PDB entry 9C98 | X-ray diffraction, 3.04 A resolution | chains E and F of the 28 polymer chains in the assembly

Chain E:
Molecule: Proteasome subunit alpha type-6
Organism: Saccharomyces cerevisiae
UniProtKB: P40302 (PSA6_YEAST); residues 0-233 here correspond to UniProt positions 1-234 (UniProt number = residue number + 1)
Sequence (234 residues; numbered 0 to 233; the number before each row is that of its first residue; numbering starts at 0):
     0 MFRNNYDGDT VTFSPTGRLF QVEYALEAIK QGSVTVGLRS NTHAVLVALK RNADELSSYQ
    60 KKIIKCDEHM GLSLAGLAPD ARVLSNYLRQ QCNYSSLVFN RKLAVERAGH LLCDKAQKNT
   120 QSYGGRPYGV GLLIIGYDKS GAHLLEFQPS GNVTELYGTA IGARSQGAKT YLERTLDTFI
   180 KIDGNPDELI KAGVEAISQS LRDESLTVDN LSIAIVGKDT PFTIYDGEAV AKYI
Unresolved in the structure: 0-2
UniProt features mapped onto this chain:
  - modified residue: Ser13 (Phosphoserine)
  - cross-link: Lys190 (Glycyl lysine isopeptide (Lys-Gly) (interchain with G-Cter in ubiquitin))

Chain F:
Molecule: Probable proteasome subunit alpha type-7
Organism: Saccharomyces cerevisiae
UniProtKB: P21242 (PSA7_YEAST); residues -2 to 284 here correspond to UniProt positions 2-288 (UniProt number = residue number + 4)
Sequence (287 residues; numbered -2 to 284; the number before each row is that of its first residue; numbers below 1 keep their minus sign (Thr-2 is residue -2)):
    -2 TSIGTGYDLS NSVFSPDGRN FQVEYAVKAV ENGTTSIGIK CNDGVVFAVE KLITSKLLVP
    58 QKNVKIQVVD RHIGCVYSGL IPDGRHLVNR GREEAASFKK LYKTPIPIPA FADRLGQYVQ
   118 AHTLYNSVRP FGVSTIFGGV DKNGAHLYML EPSGSYWGYK GAATGKGRQS AKAELEKLVD
   178 HHPEGLSARE AVKQAAKIIY LAHEDNKEKD FELEISWCSL SETNGLHKFV KGDLLQEAID
   238 FAQKEINGDD DEDEDDSDNV MSSDDENAPV ATNANATTDQ EGDIHLE
Unresolved in the structure: -2 to 0, 245-284
UniProt features mapped onto this chain:
  - modified residue: Thr-2 (N-acetylthreonine)

How chain E and chain F interact:
Residue-residue contacts (63):
  Asn4(E) - Leu6(F)
  Tyr5(E) - Asp5(F)  hydrogen bond
  Thr9(E) - Arg126(F)  hydrogen bond (backbone-side chain)
  Val10(E) - Asn123(F)
  Val10(E) - Ser124(F)
  Val10(E) - Arg126(F)
  Thr11(E) - Leu6(F)
  Thr11(E) - Gln19(F)
  Phe12(E) - Gln19(F)  hydrogen bond (backbone-side chain)
  Phe12(E) - Tyr22(F)
  Phe12(E) - Ala23(F)  hydrophobic
  Phe12(E) - Ala26(F)  hydrophobic
  Phe12(E) - Leu77(F)  hydrophobic
  Phe12(E) - Arg126(F)
  Phe12(E) - Pro127(F)
  Phe12(E) - Gly129(F)
  Ser13(E) - Tyr22(F)
  Pro14(E) - Tyr22(F)  hydrophobic
  Pro14(E) - Lys25(F)
  Thr15(E) - Lys25(F)
  Gly16(E) - Tyr22(F)
  Gly16(E) - Ala26(F)
  Leu18(E) - Leu77(F)  hydrophobic
  Leu18(E) - Arg126(F)
  His109(E) - Arg82(F)  hydrogen bond
  Cys112(E) - Arg82(F)
  Asp113(E) - Arg82(F)  salt bridge
  Asp113(E) - Asn86(F)  hydrogen bond
  Gln116(E) - Pro79(F)
  Gln116(E) - Asp80(F)  hydrogen bond
  Gln116(E) - His83(F)  hydrogen bond
  Thr119(E) - Arg126(F)  hydrogen bond (backbone-side chain)
  Gln120(E) - His119(F)
  Gln120(E) - Val125(F)
  Gln120(E) - Arg126(F)  hydrogen bond (side chain-backbone)
  Gln120(E) - Phe128(F)
  Ser121(E) - Ser124(F)
  Tyr122(E) - Ser124(F)  hydrogen bond (backbone-backbone)
  Ser149(E) - Pro79(F)
  Gly150(E) - Pro79(F)
  Asn151(E) - Ile78(F)
  Asn151(E) - Pro79(F)
  Thr153(E) - Asn60(F)
  Glu154(E) - Leu55(F)
  Glu154(E) - Val56(F)  hydrogen bond (backbone-backbone)
  Glu154(E) - Lys59(F)
  Glu154(E) - Asn60(F)  hydrogen bond (backbone-side chain)
  Leu155(E) - Leu54(F)
  Leu155(E) - Leu55(F)  hydrophobic
  Leu155(E) - Val56(F)
  Tyr156(E) - Leu54(F)  hydrogen bond (backbone-backbone)
  Tyr156(E) - Leu55(F)
  Tyr156(E) - Val56(F)  hydrophobic
  Tyr156(E) - Pro57(F)
  Gly157(E) - Leu54(F)
  Lys168(E) - Leu54(F)
  Leu171(E) - Leu54(F)
  Glu172(E) - Ser52(F)
  Glu172(E) - Lys53(F)
  Glu172(E) - Leu54(F)
  Leu175(E) - Lys53(F)
  Leu175(E) - Leu54(F)  hydrophobic
  Asp176(E) - Lys53(F)  salt bridge
Other interface residues (no listed pair), chain E (35 interface residues in all): Arg38, Val152, Phe178

Summary:
35 residues of chain E face 30 of chain F across their interface, with 13 hydrogen bonds and 2 salt bridges.
Among the polar pairs are Asp113(E)-Arg82(F), Asp176(E)-Lys53(F) and Tyr5(E)-Asp5(F).
Here chain E is Proteasome subunit alpha type-6 and chain F is Probable proteasome subunit alpha type-7, both
from Saccharomyces cerevisiae. Entry 9C98 (Yeast 20S proteasome soaked with isolated TMC-86A) was determined
by X-ray diffraction together with 9C97, 9AW3, 9AW5, 9AW6 and 9AW7 from the same study.
